PDB entry 7LXU | electron microscopy, 3.10 A resolution | chains Q and R of the 28 polymer chains in the assembly

Chain Q:
Name: 20S proteasome alpha-3 subunit
From: Plasmodium falciparum (isolate 3D7)
Notes: EC 3.4.25.1
UniProtKB: Q8IDG3 (Q8IDG3_PLAF7); residue numbers follow UniProt; this construct covers 1-246
Amino-acid sequence (246 residues; row label = number of the first residue in the row):
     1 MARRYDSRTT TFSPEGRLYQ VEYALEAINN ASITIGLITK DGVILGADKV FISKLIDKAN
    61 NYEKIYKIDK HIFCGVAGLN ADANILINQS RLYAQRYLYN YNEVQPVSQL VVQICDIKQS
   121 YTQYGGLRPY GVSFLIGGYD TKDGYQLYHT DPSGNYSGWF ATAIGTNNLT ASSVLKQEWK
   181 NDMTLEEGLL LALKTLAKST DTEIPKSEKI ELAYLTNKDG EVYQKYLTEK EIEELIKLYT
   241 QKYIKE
Not modelled in the structure: 243-246

Chain R:
Name: 20S proteasome alpha-4 subunit
From: Plasmodium falciparum (isolate 3D7)
Notes: EC 3.4.25.1
UniProtKB: Q8IDG2 (Q8IDG2_PLAF7); residue numbers follow UniProt; this construct covers 1-241
Amino-acid sequence (241 residues; each row starts with the number of its first residue):
     1 MSYDRAITVF SPDGHLLQVE HALEAVKKGG CAVAIKSSNF AVLAVEKKNI PKLQNPKTTE
    61 KLIKLDEHNC LAFAGLNADA RVLVNKTRLE CQRYYLNMDE PAPVDYIAKY VAKVQQKFTH
   121 RGGVRPFGIA TLIAGFKNNK EICIYQTEPS GIYAAWKAQA IGKNAKIVQE FLEKNYQENM
   181 EQKDCIFLAL KAIFEVVELS SKNVEVALLT EKDLTFIEEQ EINSMVELID QERTKNNEQN
   241 E
Not modelled in the structure: 1, 235-241

Interface between chain Q and chain R:
Residue-residue contacts (54):
  R3(Q) with R5(R)
  D6(Q) with S2(R), hydrogen bond; R5(R), salt bridge
  T10(Q) with I7(R); R125(R)
  T11(Q) with Q18(R)
  F12(Q) with Q18(R), hydrogen bond (backbone-side chain); H21(R); A22(R), hydrophobic; R125(R); P126(R)
  S13(Q) with H21(R), hydrogen bond (backbone-side chain)
  P14(Q) with H21(R); E24(R)
  E15(Q) with E24(R)
  G16(Q) with H21(R); A25(R)
  L18(Q) with R125(R)
  V112(Q) with R81(R)
  C115(Q) with R81(R)
  D116(Q) with R81(R), salt bridge
  Q119(Q) with A78(R); D79(R), hydrogen bond; V82(R)
  T122(Q) with R125(R), hydrogen bond (backbone-side chain)
  Q123(Q) with D79(R); F118(R); V124(R); R125(R), hydrogen bond (side chain-backbone); F127(R)
  Y124(Q) with G123(R); V124(R), hydrophobic
  G125(Q) with S2(R); G123(R), hydrogen bond (backbone-backbone)
  G126(Q) with S2(R)
  D143(Q) with K57(R), salt bridge
  S153(Q) with A78(R)
  G154(Q) with R81(R), hydrogen bond (backbone-side chain)
  N155(Q) with A78(R); R81(R)
  Y156(Q) with R81(R)
  S157(Q) with Q54(R)
  G158(Q) with Q54(R); N55(R)
  W159(Q) with I50(R), hydrophobic; L53(R), hydrophobic; Q54(R); N55(R), hydrogen bond (backbone-side chain)
  F160(Q) with K52(R); Q54(R); N55(R)
  A161(Q) with L53(R), hydrophobic
  K176(Q) with K52(R)
  W179(Q) with K52(R)
Other interface residues (no listed pair), chain Q (32 interface residues in all): R8
Other interface residues (no listed pair), chain R (30 interface residues in all): Y3, P51, L76, N77, N85, G128

Overview:
32 residues of chain Q and 30 residues of chain R are in contact; the contacts include 9 hydrogen bonds and 3
salt bridges. Polar pairs include D6(Q)-R5(R), D116(Q)-R81(R) and D143(Q)-K57(R).
Chain Q is 20S proteasome alpha-3 subunit and chain R is 20S proteasome alpha-4 subunit, both from Plasmodium
falciparum (isolate 3D7); the structure, Structure of Plasmodium falciparum 20S proteasome with bound MPI-5,
was determined by electron microscopy (same publication as 7LXT).
